PDB entry 8T52 | X-ray diffraction, 2.07 A resolution | chain A

== Chain A ==
Protein: Integrase
From: Human immunodeficiency virus 1
UniProtKB: F2WR52 (F2WR52_9HIV1); numbering as in UniProt (aligned over 41-212)
Sequence (172 residues; row label = number of the first residue in the row):
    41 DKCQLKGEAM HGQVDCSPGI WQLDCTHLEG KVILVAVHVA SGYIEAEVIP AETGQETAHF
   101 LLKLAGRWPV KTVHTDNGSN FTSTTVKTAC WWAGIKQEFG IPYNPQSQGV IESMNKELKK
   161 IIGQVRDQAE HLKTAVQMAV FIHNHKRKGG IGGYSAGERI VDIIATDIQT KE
Not modelled in the structure: 41-55, 138-152, 188-193, 209-212
Differences from the reference sequence: engineered mutation His99 (Tyr in F2WR52), Thr128 (Ala in F2WR52), His185 (Phe in F2WR52)
Small-molecule neighbours: QD6 ((2S)-tert-butoxy{4-(4-chlorophenyl)-2,6-dimethyl-1-[(1-methyl-1H-pyrazol-4-yl)methyl]-1H-pyrrolo[2,3-b]pyridin-5-yl}acetic acid): Gln95, Ala98, His99, Leu102, Thr124, Thr125, Thr128, Ala129, Trp132, Gln168, Ala169, Glu170, His171, Lys173, Thr174, Met178
What the authors report for this chain:
  - binding site for QD6: Glu170, His171, Thr174

== In short ==
Bound to chain A: compound QD6. From the paper: a binding site for QD6 at Glu170, His171 and Thr174.
Chain A is Integrase (Human immunodeficiency virus 1); the structure, HIV-1 Integrase Catalytic Core Domain
(CCD) F185H/Y99H/A128T Mutant Complexed with EKC-110, was determined by X-ray diffraction together with 8T5A,
8T5B, 8S9Q and 8D3S from the same study.
